6I8G - chains A and B; structure by X-ray diffraction, 2.34 A resolution.

[Chain A]
Protein: Protein EDS1L
From: Arabidopsis thaliana
Reference sequence: Q9XF23 (EDS1L_ARATH); numbering as in UniProt (aligned over 1-623)
Chain sequence (631 residues; each row starts with the number of its first residue):
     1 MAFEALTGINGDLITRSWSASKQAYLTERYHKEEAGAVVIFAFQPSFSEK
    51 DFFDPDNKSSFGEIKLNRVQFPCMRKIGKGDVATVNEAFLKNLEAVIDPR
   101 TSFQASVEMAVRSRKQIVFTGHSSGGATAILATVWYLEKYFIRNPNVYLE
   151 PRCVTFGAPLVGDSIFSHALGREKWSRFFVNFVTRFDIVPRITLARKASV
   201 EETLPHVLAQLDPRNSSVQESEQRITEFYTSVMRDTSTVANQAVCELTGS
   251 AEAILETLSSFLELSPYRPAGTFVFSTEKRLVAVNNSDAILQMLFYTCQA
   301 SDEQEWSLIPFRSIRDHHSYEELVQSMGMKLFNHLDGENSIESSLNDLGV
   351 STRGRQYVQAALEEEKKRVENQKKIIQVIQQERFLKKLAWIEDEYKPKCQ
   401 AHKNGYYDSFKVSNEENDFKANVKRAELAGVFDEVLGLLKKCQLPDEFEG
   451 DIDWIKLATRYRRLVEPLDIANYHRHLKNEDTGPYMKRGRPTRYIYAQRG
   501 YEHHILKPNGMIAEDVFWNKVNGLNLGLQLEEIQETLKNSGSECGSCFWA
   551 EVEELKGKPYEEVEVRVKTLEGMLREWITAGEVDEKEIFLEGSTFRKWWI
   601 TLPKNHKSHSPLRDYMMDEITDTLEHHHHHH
Disordered / not traced: 1, 620-631
Sequence notes: expression tag (624-631)
UniProt features mapped onto this chain:
  - active site: Ser123 (Nucleophile), Asp187 (Charge relay system), His317 (Charge relay system)
  - modified residue: Ala2 (N-acetylalanine)
  - mutagenesis: Phe47 (F47W: No effect on basal resistance; when associated with A-123, A-187, M-189 and A-317), Ser123 (S123A: No effect on basal resistance; when associated with A-187 and A-317. No effect on basal resistance; when associated with F-47, A-187, M-189 and A-317), Asp187 (D187A: No effect on basal resistance; when associated with A-123 and A-317. No effect on basal resistance; when associated with F-47, A-123, M-189 and A-317), Val189 (V189M: No effect on basal resistance; when associated with W-47, A-123, A-187 and A-317), Ile254 (I254A: No effect on interactions with SAG101 or PAD4. Loss of interaction with SAG101 but no effect on homodimerization; when associated with A-258 and A-262, or A-258; A-261 and A-262), Leu258 (L258A: No effect on interactions with SAG101 or PAD4. Strongly reduced interaction with SAG101; when associated with A-262. Loss of interaction with SAG101 but no effect on homodimerization ...), Phe261 (F261A: No effect on interactions with SAG101 or PAD4. Loss of interaction with SAG101 but no effect on homodimerization; when associated with A-254; A-258 and A-262), Leu262 (L262A: No effect on interactions with SAG101 or PAD4. Strongly reduced interaction with SAG101; when associated with A-258. Loss of interaction with SAG101 but no effect on homodimerization ...), His317 (H317A: No effect on basal resistance; when associated with A-123 and A-187. No effect on basal resistance; when associated with F-47, A-123, A-187 and M-189)

[Chain B]
Protein: EDS1-specific nanobody
From: Lama glama
Notes: antibody fragment or engineered binder
Chain sequence (143 residues; each row starts with the number of its first residue; note: 8 numbers in that range are skipped by the numbering (no residue carries them; nothing is unmodelled there); a row labelled like 111A-111B holds insertion residues (111A, then the next letters in order)):
     1 QVQLQESGG
    11 GLVQAGGSLRLSCATSTHTA
    35 GQYTMAWFRQAPGKEREFVAVLRWS
    62 DYSTDYANSVK
    74 NRFTISRDNAKNTVYLQMNSLKPEDTAVYYCAAGWPVK
111A-111B VI
   112 S
112A-112B SA
   113 DEYINWGQGTQVTVSSAAAYPYDVPDYGSHHHHHH
Disordered / not traced: 131-147
Disulfides: Cys23-Cys104

[Chain A / chain B interface]
Residue-residue contacts - 32 pairs, chain A then chain B:
  Trp18(A) with Trp108(B), hydrophobic
  Ser19(A) with Gln36(B), hydrogen bond
  Lys22(A) with Gln36(B), hydrogen bond (side chain-backbone); Tyr37(B); Trp58(B); Trp108(B)
  Gln23(A) with Ala30(B); Gly35(B); Gln36(B)
  Tyr25(A) with Trp58(B), hydrophobic
  Leu26(A) with Gly35(B); Ser59(B); Tyr63(B)
  Gln210(A) with Lys111(B)
  Asp212(A) with Lys111(B)
  Pro213(A) with Trp58(B); Trp108(B), hydrophobic; Pro109(B)
  Arg214(A) with Trp58(B); Ser59(B)
  Asn215(A) with Lys111(B), hydrogen bond (backbone-side chain)
  Ser216(A) with Lys111(B)
  Ser217(A) with Lys111(B), hydrogen bond
  His318(A) with Trp108(B); Pro109(B); Lys111(B)
  Glu321(A) with Tyr37(B), hydrogen bond
  Glu322(A) with Ile116(B)
  Gln325(A) with Gln1(B), hydrogen bond (backbone-side chain); Tyr37(B); Ile116(B); Asn117(B), hydrogen bond
Other interface residues (no listed pair), chain A (19 interface residues in all): Arg16, His122
Other interface residues (no listed pair), chain B (14 interface residues in all): His28

[Summary]
Chain A and chain B form an interface of 19 and 14 residues respectively; the contacts include 7 hydrogen
bonds. Polar pairs include Ser19(A)-Gln36(B), Lys22(A)-Gln36(B) and Asn215(A)-Lys111(B). From UniProt: 3
active-site residues and 9 mutagenesis sites on chain A.
Here chain A is Protein EDS1L (Arabidopsis thaliana) and chain B is EDS1-specific nanobody (Lama glama). Entry
6I8G (Structure of the plant immune signaling node EDS1 (enhanced disease susceptibility 1) in complex with
nanobody ...) was determined by X-ray diffraction together with 6I8H and 6Q6Z from the same study.
